7YSJ - chains A and D of the 4 polymer chains in the assembly; structure by electron microscopy, 5.20 A resolution (low resolution: residue-level contacts below are approximate; hydrogen-bond / salt-bridge calls are withheld).

[Chain A (and D)]
Name: Glutamate receptor
Source organism: Rattus norvegicus
Notes: chain D of this document is another copy of the same molecule, construct and numbering; everything in this record applies to it too
Reference sequence: A0A0G2K830 (A0A0G2K830_RAT); residues 1-837 here correspond to UniProt positions 35-871 (UniProt number = residue number + 34)
Chain sequence (1098 residues; each row starts with the number of its first residue):
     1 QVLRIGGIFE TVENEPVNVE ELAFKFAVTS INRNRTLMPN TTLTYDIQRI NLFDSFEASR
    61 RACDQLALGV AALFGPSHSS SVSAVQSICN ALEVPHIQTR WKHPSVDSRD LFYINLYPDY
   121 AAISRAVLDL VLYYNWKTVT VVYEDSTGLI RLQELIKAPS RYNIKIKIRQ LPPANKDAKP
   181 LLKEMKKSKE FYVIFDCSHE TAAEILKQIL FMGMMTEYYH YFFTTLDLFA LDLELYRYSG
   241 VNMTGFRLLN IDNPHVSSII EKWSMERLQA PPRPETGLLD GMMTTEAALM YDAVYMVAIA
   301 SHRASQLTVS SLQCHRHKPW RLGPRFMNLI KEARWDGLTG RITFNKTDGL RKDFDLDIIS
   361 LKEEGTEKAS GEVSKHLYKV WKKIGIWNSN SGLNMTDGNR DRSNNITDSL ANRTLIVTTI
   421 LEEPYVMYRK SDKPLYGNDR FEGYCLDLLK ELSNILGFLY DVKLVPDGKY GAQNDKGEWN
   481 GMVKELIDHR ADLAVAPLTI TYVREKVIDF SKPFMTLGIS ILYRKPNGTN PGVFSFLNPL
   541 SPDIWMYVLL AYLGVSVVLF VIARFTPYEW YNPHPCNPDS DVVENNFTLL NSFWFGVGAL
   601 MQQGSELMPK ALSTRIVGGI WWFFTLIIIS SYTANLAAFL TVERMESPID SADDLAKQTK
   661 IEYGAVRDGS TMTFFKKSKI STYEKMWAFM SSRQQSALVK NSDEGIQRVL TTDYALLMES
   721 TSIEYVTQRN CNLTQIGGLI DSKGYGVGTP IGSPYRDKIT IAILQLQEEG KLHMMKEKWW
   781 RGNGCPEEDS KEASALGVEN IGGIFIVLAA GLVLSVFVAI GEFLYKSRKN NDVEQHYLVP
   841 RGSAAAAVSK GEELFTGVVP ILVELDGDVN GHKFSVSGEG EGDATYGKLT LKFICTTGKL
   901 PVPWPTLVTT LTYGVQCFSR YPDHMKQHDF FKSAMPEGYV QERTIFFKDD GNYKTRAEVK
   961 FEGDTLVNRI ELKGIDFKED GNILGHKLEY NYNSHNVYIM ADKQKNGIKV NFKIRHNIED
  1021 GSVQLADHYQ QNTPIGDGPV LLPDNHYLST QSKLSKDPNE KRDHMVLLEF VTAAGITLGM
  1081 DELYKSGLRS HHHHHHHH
Unresolved in the structure: 365-380, 528-626, 787-1098
Construct notes: engineered mutation Tyr-552 (Cys586 in A0A0G2K830), Val-557 (Cys591 in A0A0G2K830); expression tag (838-1098)
Disulfide bonds: Cys-63/Cys-314, Cys-731/Cys-785

[How chain A and chain D interact]
Pairs across the interface (11; chain A residue first):
  Leu-640(A) with Asn-635(D)
  Arg-644(A) with Ala-638(D); Val-642(D)
  Met-645(A) with Val-642(D); Met-645(D)
  Asp-650(A) with Lys-660(D)
  Ser-651(A) with Lys-660(D)
  Asp-654(A) with Lys-660(D)
  Lys-679(A) with Trp-687(D); Ala-688(D)
  Asp-741(A) with Arg-693(D)
Interface residues without a listed pair, chain A (11 interface residues in all): Asp-653, Phe-674, Ile-740
Interface residues without a listed pair, chain D (11 interface residues in all): Phe-639, Thr-659, Ser-691

[In short]
Chain A and chain D each contribute 11 residues to their interface.
Both chains are Glutamate receptor (Rattus norvegicus). Entry 7YSJ (GluK1-1a in nanodisc captured in SYM2081
bound desensitized state) was determined by electron microscopy, deposited together with 8GPR and 7YSV.
